Entry 7ZF0 (X-ray diffraction, 1.50 A resolution); this record covers chain A.

[Chain A]
Molecule: Cyanohydrin beta-glucosyltransferase
Organism: Sorghum bicolor
Notes: EC 2.4.1.85
UniProt: Q9SBL1 (HMNGT_SORBI); residues 1-492 here = UniProt positions 1-492
Chain sequence (498 residues; row label = number of the first residue in the row):
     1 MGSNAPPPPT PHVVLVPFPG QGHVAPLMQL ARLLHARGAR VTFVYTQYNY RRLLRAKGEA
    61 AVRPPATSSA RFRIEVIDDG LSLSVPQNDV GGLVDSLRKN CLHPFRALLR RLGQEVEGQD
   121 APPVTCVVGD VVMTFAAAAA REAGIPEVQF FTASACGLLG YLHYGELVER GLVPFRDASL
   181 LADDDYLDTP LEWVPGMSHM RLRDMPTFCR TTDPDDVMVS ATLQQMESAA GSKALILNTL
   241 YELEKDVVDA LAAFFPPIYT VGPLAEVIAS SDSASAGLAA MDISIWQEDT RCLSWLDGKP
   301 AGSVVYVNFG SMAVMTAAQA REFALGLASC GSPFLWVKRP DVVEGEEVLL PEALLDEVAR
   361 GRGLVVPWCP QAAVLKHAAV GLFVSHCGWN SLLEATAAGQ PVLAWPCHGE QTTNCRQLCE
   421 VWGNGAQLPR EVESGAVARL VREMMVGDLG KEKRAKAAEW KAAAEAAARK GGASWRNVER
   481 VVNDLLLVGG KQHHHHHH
Unresolved in the structure: 1-8, 272-279, 491-498
Differences from the reference sequence: expression tag (493-498)
Residues lining bound ligands:
  - (2S)-hydroxy(4-hydroxyphenyl)ethanenitrile (DHR): Phe18, His23, Val90, Val94, Val132, Tyr161, Phe208, Met218, Gln225, Met312, His408, Gly409
  - UDP (uridine-5'-diphosphate): Gln21, Gly22, Ala25, Glu288, Asn308, Gly310, Ser311, Met312, Val337, Trp368, Cys369, Gln371, His386, Gly388, Trp389, Asn390, Ser391, Glu394, Gln411
Reported in the primary citation:
  - catalytic residues: His23, Asp130
  - binding site for (2S)-hydroxy(4-hydroxyphenyl)ethanenitrile: Phe18, His23, Val90, Val94, Val132, Phe208, Gln225
  - specificity-determining residues: Gln225
  - mutagenesis - V132A/Q225W: abolished catalytic activity on dhurrin
  - mutagenesis - V132A/Q225W: decreased catalytic activity on sambunigrin
  - specificity-determining residues: Met312 (proposed by the authors, not directly observed)
  - mutagenesis - M312T/A313T, M312V/A313T: unchanged catalytic activity on (R)-isomer
  - mutagenesis - M312V/A313T/H408F/G409A (10.2-fold): increased catalytic activity on prunasin
  - mutagenesis - M312V/A313T/H408F/G409A: decreased catalytic activity on dhurrin
  - mutagenesis - V132A/Q225W: decreased catalytic activity on (S)-mandelonitrile

[Overview]
Chain A binds UDP and (2S)-hydroxy(4-hydroxyphenyl)ethanenitrile. From the paper: catalytic residues His23 and
Asp130; V132A/Q225W abolish catalytic activity on dhurrin; 4 substitutions were tested in all.
Chain A is Cyanohydrin beta-glucosyltransferase (Sorghum bicolor); the structure, Crystal structure of UGT85B1
from Sorghum bicolor in complex with UDP and p-hydroxymandelonitrile, was determined by X-ray diffraction
together with 7ZER from the same study.
